PDB entry 6F3M | X-ray diffraction, 1.60 A resolution | chains B and D of the 4 polymer chains in the assembly

== Chain B (and D) ==
Molecule: Adenosylhomocysteinase
Source organism: Pseudomonas aeruginosa (strain ATCC 15692 / DSM 22644 / CIP 104116 / JCM 14847 / LMG 12228 / 1C / PRS 101 / PAO1)
Notes: EC 3.3.1.1; chain D of this document is another copy of the same molecule, construct and numbering; everything in this record applies to it too
UniProt: Q9I685 (SAHH_PSEAE); residue numbers follow UniProt; this construct covers 10-469
Sequence (460 residues; numbered 10 to 469; the number before each row is that of its first residue):
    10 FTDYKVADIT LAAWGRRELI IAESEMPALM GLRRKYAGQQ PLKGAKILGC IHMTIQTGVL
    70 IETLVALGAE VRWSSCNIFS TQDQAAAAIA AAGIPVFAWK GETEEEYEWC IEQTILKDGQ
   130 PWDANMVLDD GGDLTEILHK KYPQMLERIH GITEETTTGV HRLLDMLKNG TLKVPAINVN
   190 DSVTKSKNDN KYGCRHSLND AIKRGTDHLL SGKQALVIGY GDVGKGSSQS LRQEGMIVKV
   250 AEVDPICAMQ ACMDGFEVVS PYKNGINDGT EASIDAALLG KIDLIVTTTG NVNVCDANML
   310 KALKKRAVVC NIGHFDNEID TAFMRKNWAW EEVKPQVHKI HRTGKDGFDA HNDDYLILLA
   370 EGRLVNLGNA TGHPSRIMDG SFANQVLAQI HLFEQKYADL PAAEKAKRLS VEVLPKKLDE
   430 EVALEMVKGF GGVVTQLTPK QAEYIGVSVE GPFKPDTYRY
Ion coordination: K+: Gln65, Thr380, His382; Zn2+: Cys85, Asp139, His323
Residues lining bound ligands:
  - adenosine (ADN): Ile60, His61, Thr63, Gln65, Thr66, Asp139, Glu164, Thr165, Lys194, Asp198, His323, Leu373, Asn375, Leu376, Thr380, Gly381, His382, Met387, Phe391
  - NAD (nicotinamide-adenine-dinucleotide), molecule 1: Thr165, Thr166, Thr167, Lys194, Asp198, Asn199, Cys203, Ile227, Gly228, Tyr229, Gly230, Asp231, Val232, Gly233, Ala250, Glu251, Val252, Asp253, Cys256, Thr297, Thr298, Gly299, Asn300, Val303, Ile321, Gly322, His323, Leu373, Asn375, Leu376, His382
  - NAD, molecule 2: Leu446, Gln450, Ile454, Lys463, Tyr467
UniProt features mapped onto this chain:
  - binding site (substrate): Thr63, Asp139, Glu164, Lys194, Asp198
  - binding site (NAD(+)): Thr165 to Thr167, Asn199, Gly228 to Gly233, Glu251, Asn300, Ile321 to His323, Asn375

== Chain B / chain D interface ==
Pairs across the interface - 73 pairs, chain B then chain D:
  Trp23(B) - Val342(D)
  Trp23(B) - Lys343(D)
  Arg26(B) - Glu340(D)
  Arg26(B) - Glu341(D)  hydrogen bond (side chain-backbone)
  Arg26(B) - Val342(D)  hydrogen bond (side chain-backbone)
  Glu27(B) - Lys343(D)
  Ile29(B) - Ala359(D)
  Ile29(B) - His360(D)
  Ile30(B) - His217(D)
  Ile30(B) - Val342(D)  hydrophobic
  Ser33(B) - Arg315(D)
  Ser33(B) - Tyr364(D)
  Glu34(B) - His217(D)
  Glu34(B) - Lys222(D)  salt bridge
  Arg204(B) - Ser220(D)  hydrogen bond
  Arg204(B) - Gln242(D)  hydrogen bond (side chain-backbone)
  Arg204(B) - Glu243(D)
  Arg204(B) - Gly244(D)
  His205(B) - Lys212(D)  hydrogen bond (backbone-side chain)
  His205(B) - His217(D)
  His205(B) - Leu218(D)
  Asn208(B) - Lys212(D)  hydrogen bond
  Asn208(B) - Glu243(D)
  Asp209(B) - Lys212(D)
  Lys212(B) - His205(D)  hydrogen bond (side chain-backbone)
  Lys212(B) - Asn208(D)  hydrogen bond
  Lys212(B) - Asp209(D)
  Lys212(B) - Arg213(D)  hydrogen bond (backbone-side chain)
  Arg213(B) - Lys212(D)  hydrogen bond (side chain-backbone)
  Arg213(B) - Arg213(D)
  Arg213(B) - Asp216(D)  salt bridge
  Asp216(B) - Arg213(D)  salt bridge
  Asp216(B) - Thr380(D)  hydrogen bond
  Asp216(B) - Pro383(D)
  His217(B) - Ile30(D)
  His217(B) - Glu34(D)
  His217(B) - His205(D)
  Leu218(B) - His205(D)
  Leu218(B) - Pro383(D)
  Leu218(B) - Arg385(D)
  Leu218(B) - Ile386(D)  hydrophobic
  Leu218(B) - Phe439(D)  hydrophobic
  Ser220(B) - Arg204(D)
  Ser220(B) - Phe439(D)
  Gly221(B) - Phe439(D)
  Lys222(B) - Glu34(D)  salt bridge
  Lys222(B) - Arg385(D)
  Gln242(B) - Arg204(D)  hydrogen bond (backbone-side chain)
  Gln242(B) - Gln242(D)
  Gln242(B) - Glu243(D)  hydrogen bond
  Glu243(B) - Arg204(D)
  Glu243(B) - Asn208(D)
  Glu243(B) - Gln242(D)  hydrogen bond
  Gly244(B) - Arg204(D)
  Arg315(B) - Ser33(D)
  Glu340(B) - Arg26(D)
  Glu341(B) - Arg26(D)  hydrogen bond (backbone-side chain)
  Val342(B) - Trp23(D)
  Val342(B) - Arg26(D)  hydrogen bond (backbone-side chain)
  Lys343(B) - Trp23(D)
  Lys343(B) - Glu27(D)
  Ala359(B) - Ile29(D)
  His360(B) - Ile29(D)
  Tyr364(B) - Ser33(D)
  Thr380(B) - Asp216(D)  hydrogen bond
  Pro383(B) - Asp216(D)
  Pro383(B) - Leu218(D)
  Arg385(B) - Leu218(D)
  Arg385(B) - Lys222(D)
  Ile386(B) - Leu218(D)  hydrophobic
  Phe439(B) - Leu218(D)  hydrophobic
  Phe439(B) - Ser220(D)
  Phe439(B) - Gly221(D)
Also at the interface, not in a pair above, chain B (38 interface residues in all): Leu219, Lys348, Ser384
Also at the interface, not in a pair above, chain D (38 interface residues in all): Leu219, Lys348, Ser384

== Overview ==
The chain B/chain D interface involves 38 residues from each chain; the contacts include 17 hydrogen bonds and
4 salt bridges. Among the polar pairs are Glu34(B)-Lys222(D), Arg213(B)-Asp216(D) and Arg26(B)-Glu341(D).
Ligands of chain B: NAD and adenosine.
Chain B and chain D are both Adenosylhomocysteinase (Pseudomonas aeruginosa (strain ATCC 15692 / DSM 22644 /
CIP 104116 / JCM 14847 / LMG 12228 / 1C / PRS 101 / PAO1)); the structure, Crystal structure of
S-adenosyl-L-homocysteine hydrolase from Pseudomonas aeruginosa complexed with adenosine, K+ and Zn2+ cations,
was determined by X-ray diffraction (same publication as 6F3N, 6F3O, 6F3P and 6F3Q).
